PDB entry 6S6Y | X-ray diffraction, 3.10 A resolution | chains E and F of the 8 polymer chains in the assembly

# Chain E
Protein: Formylmethanofuran dehydrogenase subunit A
Organism: Methylobacterium extorquens (strain PA1)
Notes: engineered mutation(s): wild type
Reference sequence: A9W3R9 (A9W3R9_METEP); residues 1-548 here = UniProt positions 1-548
Amino-acid sequence (548 residues; numbered 1 to 548; the number before each row is that of its first residue):
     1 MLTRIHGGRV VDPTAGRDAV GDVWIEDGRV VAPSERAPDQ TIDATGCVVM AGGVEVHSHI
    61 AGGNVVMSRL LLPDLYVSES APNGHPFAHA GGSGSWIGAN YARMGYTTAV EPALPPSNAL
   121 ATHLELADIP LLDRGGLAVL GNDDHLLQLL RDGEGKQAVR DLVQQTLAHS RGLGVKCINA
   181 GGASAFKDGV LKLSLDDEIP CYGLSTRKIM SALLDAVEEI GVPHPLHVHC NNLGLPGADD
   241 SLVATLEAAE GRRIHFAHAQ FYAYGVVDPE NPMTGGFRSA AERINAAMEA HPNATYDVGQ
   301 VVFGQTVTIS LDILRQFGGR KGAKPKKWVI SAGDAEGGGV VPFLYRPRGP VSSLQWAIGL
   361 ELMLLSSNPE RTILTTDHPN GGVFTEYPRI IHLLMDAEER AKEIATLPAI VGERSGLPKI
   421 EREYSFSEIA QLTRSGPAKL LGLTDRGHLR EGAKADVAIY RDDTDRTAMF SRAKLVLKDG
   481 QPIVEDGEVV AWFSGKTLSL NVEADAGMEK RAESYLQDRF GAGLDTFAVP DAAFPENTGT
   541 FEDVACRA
Disordered / not traced: 270-274, 548
Modified residues: K176 (lysine nz-carboxylic acid; KCX)
Metal / ion sites: Zn2+ site 1 near K176 (its only coordinating residue here); Zn2+ site 2 near H258 (its only coordinating residue here)
Reported in the primary citation:
  - post-translational modification sites: K176

# Chain F
Protein: Tungsten-containing formylmethanofuran dehydrogenase, subunit B
Organism: Methylobacterium extorquens (strain PA1)
Reference sequence: A9W3S0 (A9W3S0_METEP); residues 2-362 here = UniProt positions 2-362
Amino-acid sequence (361 residues; numbered 2 to 362; the number before each row is that of its first residue):
     2 AAWVKGGAAD VDAAVEAAAD LLAASRVPVL AGLSAEVSAL RAAYRLAETL GASLDPVSGP
    62 SVYAELGALS AGGAMSTTRA ETIGRADVIL IVGNRPWDGE LIAEIAAAAP SRGRAAGAER
   122 ALLSLGGPQN GAIRHVAYAA DAGGLTISLG HLRAFAKGHL AGEAAFADLA KRLFAAQYGV
   182 IVYDPEEVGE LGAEMLQGLI RDLNESTRFF ALTLADPFQG RAAVQLSAWT TGQAPRVGFG
   242 RHQPEHDSWR FDSARQIAAG EADAALWLAS LPAPRPAWLG SLPTIAIVGE GSQEAAGETA
   302 EVVITVGVPG QSVGGALWND RRGVIAYAEA SDPAKTPAET ETAAGVLTRI RDRLIEKGVS
   362 C
Disordered / not traced: 335-339, 362

# Interface between chain E and chain F
Residue-residue contacts - 91 pairs, chain E then chain F:
  V66(E) - Q226(F)
  V66(E) - A229(F)  hydrophobic
  M67(E) - L70(F)  hydrophobic
  R69(E) - A229(F)  hydrogen bond (side chain-backbone)
  R69(E) - W230(F)
  R69(E) - G233(F)
  L70(E) - S71(F)
  L70(E) - V225(F)  hydrophobic
  L70(E) - A235(F)  hydrophobic
  L71(E) - L70(F)
  L71(E) - S71(F)
  P73(E) - Q234(F)
  S78(E) - Q244(F)
  A81(E) - H243(F)
  P86(E) - E49(F)
  F87(E) - E49(F)
  F87(E) - T231(F)
  F87(E) - F240(F)  hydrophobic
  A90(E) - T232(F)
  A90(E) - P245(F)
  S93(E) - W230(F)
  S93(E) - T231(F)
  S93(E) - T232(F)
  S93(E) - G233(F)
  G94(E) - W230(F)  hydrogen bond (backbone-backbone)
  S117(E) - R323(F)  hydrogen bond (backbone-side chain)
  N118(E) - Q226(F)
  N118(E) - V325(F)
  L120(E) - A317(F)  hydrophobic
  L120(E) - I326(F)
  L120(E) - A327(F)  hydrophobic
  L120(E) - Y328(F)
  A121(E) - Q226(F)
  A121(E) - W230(F)
  L124(E) - V38(F)  hydrophobic
  L124(E) - W230(F)  hydrophobic
  E125(E) - W230(F)
  D128(E) - R42(F)  salt bridge
  D128(E) - R46(F)  salt bridge
  D128(E) - W230(F)
  D144(E) - R113(F)
  S184(E) - R86(F)  hydrogen bond
  F186(E) - M76(F)  hydrophobic
  F186(E) - R209(F)
  K187(E) - E82(F)  salt bridge
  K187(E) - R86(F)
  K187(E) - Y179(F)
  D188(E) - R86(F)  salt bridge
  D188(E) - G114(F)
  D188(E) - R115(F)
  G189(E) - R115(F)
  G189(E) - R209(F)
  L191(E) - R209(F)
  C201(E) - G114(F)  hydrogen bond (side chain-backbone)
  C201(E) - R115(F)  hydrogen bond (side chain-backbone)
  F317(E) - M76(F)  hydrophobic
  F317(E) - R209(F)
  K321(E) - E206(F)  salt bridge
  K327(E) - S71(F)  hydrogen bond (side chain-backbone)
  K327(E) - A72(F)
  W328(E) - G74(F)
  W328(E) - A75(F)  hydrogen bond (backbone-backbone)
  W328(E) - M76(F)  hydrophobic
  W328(E) - R202(F)
  V329(E) - A75(F)
  I330(E) - A75(F)  hydrogen bond (backbone-backbone)
  I330(E) - M76(F)
  I330(E) - S77(F)  hydrogen bond (backbone-backbone)
  S331(E) - S77(F)
  A332(E) - S77(F)  hydrogen bond (backbone-backbone)
  A332(E) - T78(F)  hydrogen bond (backbone-side chain)
  A332(E) - E82(F)
  A332(E) - Y179(F)
  A332(E) - F211(F)  hydrophobic
  G333(E) - T79(F)
  D334(E) - T79(F)
  D334(E) - A81(F)
  D334(E) - E82(F)  hydrogen bond (backbone-side chain)
  R519(E) - A81(F)
  R519(E) - R113(F)
  F520(E) - A81(F)  hydrophobic
  F520(E) - R322(F)  hydrogen bond (backbone-side chain)
  G521(E) - R322(F)
  T526(E) - N320(F)
  T526(E) - R323(F)  hydrogen bond (backbone-side chain)
  T526(E) - A327(F)
  F527(E) - R323(F)
  P530(E) - Y328(F)  hydrophobic
  A532(E) - Y328(F)
  A533(E) - Y328(F)  hydrophobic
  P535(E) - R42(F)
Interface residues without a listed pair, chain E (56 interface residues in all): E79, S80, G91, G92, S95, Y202, R320, A522, D525
Interface residues without a listed pair, chain F (50 interface residues in all): Y45, L67, G73, Q178, N205

# In short
56 residues of chain E and 50 residues of chain F are in contact, with 15 hydrogen bonds and 5 salt bridges.
Polar pairs include D128(E)-R42(F), D128(E)-R46(F) and K187(E)-E82(F). From the paper: a modification site at
K176(E).
Here chain E is Formylmethanofuran dehydrogenase subunit A and chain F is Tungsten-containing
formylmethanofuran dehydrogenase, subunit B, both from Methylobacterium extorquens (strain PA1). Entry 6S6Y
(X-ray crystal structure of the formyltransferase/hydrolase complex (FhcABCD) from Methylorubrum extorquens in
complex with methylofuran) was determined by X-ray diffraction.
